Entry 5N8P (X-ray diffraction, 2.70 A resolution); this record covers chains A and D of the 6 polymer chains in the assembly.

Chain A (and D):
Name: S-layer protein
Organism: Caulobacter crescentus CB15
Notes: chain D of this document is another copy of the same molecule, construct and numbering; everything in this record applies to it too
UniProtKB: P35828 (SLAP_CAUCR); residues 1-1026 here = UniProt positions 1-1026
Chain sequence (1026 residues; numbered 1 to 1026; the number before each row is that of its first residue):
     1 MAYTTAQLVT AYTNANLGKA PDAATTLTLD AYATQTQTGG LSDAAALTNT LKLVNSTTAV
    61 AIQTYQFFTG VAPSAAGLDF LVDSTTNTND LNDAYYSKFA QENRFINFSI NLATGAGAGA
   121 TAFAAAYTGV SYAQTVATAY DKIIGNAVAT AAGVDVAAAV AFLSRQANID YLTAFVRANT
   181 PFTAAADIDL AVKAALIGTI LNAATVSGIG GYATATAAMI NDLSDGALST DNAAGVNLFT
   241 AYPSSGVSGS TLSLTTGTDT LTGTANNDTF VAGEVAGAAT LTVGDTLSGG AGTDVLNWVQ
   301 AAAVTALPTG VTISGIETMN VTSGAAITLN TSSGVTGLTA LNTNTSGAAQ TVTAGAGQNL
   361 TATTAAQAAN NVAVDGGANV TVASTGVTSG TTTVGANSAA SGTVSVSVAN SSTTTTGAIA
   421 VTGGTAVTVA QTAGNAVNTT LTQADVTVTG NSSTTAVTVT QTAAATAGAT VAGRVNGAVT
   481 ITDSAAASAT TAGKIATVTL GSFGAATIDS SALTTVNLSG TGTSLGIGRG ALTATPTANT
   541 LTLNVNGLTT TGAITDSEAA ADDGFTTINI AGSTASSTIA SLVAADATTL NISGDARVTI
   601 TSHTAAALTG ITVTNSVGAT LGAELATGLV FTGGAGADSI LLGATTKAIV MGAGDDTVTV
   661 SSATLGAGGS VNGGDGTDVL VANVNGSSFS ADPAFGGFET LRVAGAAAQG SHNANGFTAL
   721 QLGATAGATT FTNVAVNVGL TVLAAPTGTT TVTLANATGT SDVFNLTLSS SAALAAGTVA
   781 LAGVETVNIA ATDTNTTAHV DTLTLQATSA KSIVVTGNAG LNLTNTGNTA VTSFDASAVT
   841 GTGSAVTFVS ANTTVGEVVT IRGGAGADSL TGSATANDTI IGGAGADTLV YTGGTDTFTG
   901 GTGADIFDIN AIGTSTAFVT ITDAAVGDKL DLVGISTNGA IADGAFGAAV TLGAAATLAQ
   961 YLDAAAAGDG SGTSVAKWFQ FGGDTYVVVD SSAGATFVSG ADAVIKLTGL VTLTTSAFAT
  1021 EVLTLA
Not modelled in the structure: 1-248
Metal / ion sites: Ca2+ site 1: Thr-255, Gly-257, Asp-259, Thr-280, Thr-282, Asp-285; Ca2+ site 2: Asn-266, Asp-268, Gly-289, Asp-294; Ca2+ site 3: Gly-290, Ala-291, Asp-294, Gly-315, Glu-317; Ca2+ site 4: Arg-529, Glu-558; Ca2+ site 5: Leu-532, Asp-562; Ca2+ site 6: Ala-559, Asp-562, Asp-586; Ca2+ site 7: Gly-634, Gly-636, Asp-638, Met-651, Ala-653, Asp-656; Ca2+ site 8: Gly-652, Gly-654, Asp-656, Gly-673, Asp-675, Asp-678; Ca2+ site 9: Gly-674, Gly-676, Asp-678, Gly-697, Glu-699; Ca2+ site 10: Ser-690, Asp-692, Phe-695; Ca2+ site 11: Ala-757, Gly-759, Asp-762, Gly-783, Glu-785; Ca2+ site 12: Ser-771, Asp-793, Asn-795, Thr-797; 7 more Ca2+ sites not listed
Reported in the primary citation:
  - self-association interface (contacts with another copy of this molecule): Ala-667 to Gly-668, Ser-688 to Pro-693, Asn-713 to Asn-715, Asn-756 to Thr-758

How chain A and chain D interact:
Pairs across the interface (12; chain A residue first):
  Leu-952(A) / Thr-854(D)
  Leu-952(A) / Val-855(D)
  Gly-953(A) / Thr-854(D)
  Gly-953(A) / Val-855(D)  hydrogen bond (backbone-backbone)
  Gly-953(A) / Gly-856(D)
  Gly-953(A) / Glu-857(D)
  Ala-954(A) / Gly-856(D)
  Ala-954(A) / Glu-857(D)  hydrogen bond (backbone-side chain)
  Ala-955(A) / Gly-856(D)  hydrogen bond (backbone-backbone)
  Ala-956(A) / Val-855(D)
  Ala-956(A) / Gly-856(D)  hydrogen bond (backbone-backbone)
  Gln-960(A) / Val-855(D)
Also at the interface, not in a pair above, chain D (6 interface residues in all): Val-858, Asn-877

Summary:
Chain A and chain D each contribute 6 residues to their interface, with 4 hydrogen bonds. Polar contacts
include Ala-954(A)/Glu-857(D), Gly-953(A)/Val-855(D) and Ala-955(A)/Gly-856(D). The Ca2+ site 1 is built by
Thr-255(A), Gly-257(A), Asp-259(A), Thr-280(A), Thr-282(A) and Asp-285(A). The paper reports a
self-association interface involving Ala-667(A), Ser-688(A) and Asn-713(A) among others.
Both chains are S-layer protein (Caulobacter crescentus CB15). Entry 5N8P (S-layer protein RsaA from C.
crescentus) was determined by X-ray diffraction (same publication as 5N97).
